Entry 6GJ3 (electron microscopy, 4.30 A resolution (low resolution: residue-level contacts below are approximate; hydrogen-bond / salt-bridge calls are withheld)); this record covers chains E and H of the 7 polymer chains in the assembly.

== Chain E (and H) ==
Name: TssK
From: Escherichia coli
Notes: chain H of this document is another copy of the same molecule, construct and numbering; everything in this record applies to it too
UniProtKB: H4UNX9 (H4UNX9_ECOLX); numbering as in UniProt (aligned over 1-445)
Chain sequence (445 residues; row label = number of the first residue in the row):
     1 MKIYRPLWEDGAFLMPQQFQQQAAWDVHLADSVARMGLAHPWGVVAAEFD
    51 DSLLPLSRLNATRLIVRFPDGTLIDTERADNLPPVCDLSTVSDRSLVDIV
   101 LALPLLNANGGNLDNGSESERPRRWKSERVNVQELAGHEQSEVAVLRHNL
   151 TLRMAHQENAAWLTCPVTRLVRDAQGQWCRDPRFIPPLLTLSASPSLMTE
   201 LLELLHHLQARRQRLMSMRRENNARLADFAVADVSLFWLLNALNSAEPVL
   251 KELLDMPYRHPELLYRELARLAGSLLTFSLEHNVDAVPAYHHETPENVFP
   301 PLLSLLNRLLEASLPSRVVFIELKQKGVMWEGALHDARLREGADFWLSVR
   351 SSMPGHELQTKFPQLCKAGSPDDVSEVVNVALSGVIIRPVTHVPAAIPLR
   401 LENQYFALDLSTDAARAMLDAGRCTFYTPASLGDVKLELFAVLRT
Unresolved in the structure: 312-445 (chain H: 445)
Sequence notes: conflict L202 (Ala in H4UNX9)
What the authors report for this chain:
  - self-association interface (contacts with another copy of this molecule): A12 to L14

== Interface between chain E and chain H ==
Contacting residue pairs (6):
  S52(E) - E203(H)
  S52(E) - H206(H)
  L53(E) - H206(H)
  L56(E) - Q209(H)
  H138(E) - D80(H)
  Q140(E) - E77(H)
Also at the interface, not in a pair above, chain E (8 interface residues in all): D50, P55, D255
Also at the interface, not in a pair above, chain H (7 interface residues in all): Q175, A210

== In short ==
8 residues of chain E and 7 residues of chain H are in contact. From the paper: a self-association interface
involving A12(E).
Both chains are TssK (Escherichia coli). Entry 6GJ3 (The baseplate complex from the type VI secretion system)
was determined by electron microscopy, deposited together with 6GIY and 6GJ1.
